PDB entry 6INV | X-ray diffraction, 3.30 A resolution | chain A

== Chain A ==
Molecule: Macrophage mannose receptor 1
Source organism: Homo sapiens
UniProtKB: P22897 (MRC1_HUMAN); residue numbers follow UniProt; this construct covers 22-490
Amino-acid sequence (475 residues; row label = number of the first residue in the row):
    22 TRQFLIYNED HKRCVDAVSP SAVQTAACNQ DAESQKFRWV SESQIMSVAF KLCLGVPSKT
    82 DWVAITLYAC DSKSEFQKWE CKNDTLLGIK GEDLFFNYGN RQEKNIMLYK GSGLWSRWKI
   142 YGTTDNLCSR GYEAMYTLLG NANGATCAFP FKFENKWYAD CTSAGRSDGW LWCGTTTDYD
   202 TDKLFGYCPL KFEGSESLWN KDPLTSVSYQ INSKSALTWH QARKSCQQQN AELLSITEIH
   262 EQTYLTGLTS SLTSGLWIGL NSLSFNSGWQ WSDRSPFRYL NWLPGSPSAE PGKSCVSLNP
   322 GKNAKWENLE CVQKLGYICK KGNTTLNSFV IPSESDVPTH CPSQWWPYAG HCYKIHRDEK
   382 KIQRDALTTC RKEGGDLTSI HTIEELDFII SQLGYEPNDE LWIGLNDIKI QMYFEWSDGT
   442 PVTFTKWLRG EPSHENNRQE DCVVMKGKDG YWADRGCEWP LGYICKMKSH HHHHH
Not modelled in the structure: 22-23, 121-124, 343-361, 455-460, 491-496
Construct notes: expression tag (491-496)
Swiss-Prot annotation at these positions:
  - glycosylation (N-linked (GlcNAc...) asparagine): Asn-104, Asn-344
  - natural variant: Gly-396 (G396S: Protective factor against leprosy)
Disulfides: Cys-35/Cys-49, Cys-74/Cys-91, Cys-102/Cys-149, Cys-168/Cys-194, Cys-182/Cys-209, Cys-247/Cys-340, Cys-316/Cys-332, Cys-362/Cys-373, Cys-463/Cys-478

== Overview ==
Chain A is Macrophage mannose receptor 1 (Homo sapiens); the structure, Crystal structure of the CysR-CTLD2
fragment of human MR at acidic pH (pH 4.0), was determined by X-ray diffraction together with 6INN, 6INO, 6INU
and 6IOE from the same study.
